Entry 7D7F (electron microscopy, 3.10 A resolution); this record covers chains D and A of the 4 polymer chains in the assembly.

Chain D:
Molecule: Polycystic kidney disease 2-like 1 protein
Organism: Mus musculus
UniProtKB: A2A259 (PK2L1_MOUSE); residues 64-629 here = UniProt positions 64-629
Chain sequence (604 residues; row label = number of the first residue in the row):
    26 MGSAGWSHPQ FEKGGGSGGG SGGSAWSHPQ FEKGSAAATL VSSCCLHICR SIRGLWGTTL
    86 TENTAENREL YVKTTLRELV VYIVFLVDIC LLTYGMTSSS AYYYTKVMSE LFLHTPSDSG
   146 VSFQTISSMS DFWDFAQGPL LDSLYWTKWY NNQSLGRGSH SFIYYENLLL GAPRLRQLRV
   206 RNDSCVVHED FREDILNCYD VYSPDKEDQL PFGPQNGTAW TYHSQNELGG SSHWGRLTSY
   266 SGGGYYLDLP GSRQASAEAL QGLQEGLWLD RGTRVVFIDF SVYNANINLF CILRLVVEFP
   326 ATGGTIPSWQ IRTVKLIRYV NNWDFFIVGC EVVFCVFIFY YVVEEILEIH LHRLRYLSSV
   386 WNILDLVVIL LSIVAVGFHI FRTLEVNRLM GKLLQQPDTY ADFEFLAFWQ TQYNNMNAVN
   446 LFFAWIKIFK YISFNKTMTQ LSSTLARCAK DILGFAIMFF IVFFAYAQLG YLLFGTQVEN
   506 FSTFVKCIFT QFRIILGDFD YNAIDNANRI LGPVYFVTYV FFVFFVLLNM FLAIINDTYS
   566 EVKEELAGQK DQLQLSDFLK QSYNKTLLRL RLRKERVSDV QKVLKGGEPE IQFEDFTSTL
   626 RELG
Not modelled in the structure: 26-93, 174-182, 574-629
Sequence notes: initiating methionine (26); expression tag (27-63)
Covalent attachments: N-acetylglucosamine (NAG) linked to Asn207, Asn241
Metal / ion sites: Ca2+ site 1: Glu370, Glu373, Asn387; Ca2+ site 2 near Leu521 (its only coordinating residue here)
What the authors report for this chain:
  - Ca2+ coordination: Leu521
  - contacts within the chain: Asn313-Arg343

Chain A:
Molecule: Polycystic kidney disease protein 1-like 3
Organism: Mus musculus
UniProtKB: Q2EG98 (PK1L3_MOUSE); residues 1632-2150 here correspond to UniProt positions 1642-2160 (UniProt number = residue number + 10)
Chain sequence (551 residues; row label = number of the first residue in the row):
  1600 MGSAGDYKDH DGDYKDHDID YKDDDDKGSA AAPIYTAPAM NNLAKPTRKA WKKQLSKLTG
  1660 GTLVQILFLT LLMTTVYSAK DSSRFFLHRA IWKRFSHRFS EIKTVEDFYP WANGTLLPNL
  1720 YGDYRGFITD GNSFLLGNVL IRQTRIPNDI FFPGSLHKQM KSPPQHQEDR ENYGAGWVPP
  1780 DTNITKVDSI WHYQNQESLG GYPIQGELAT YSGGGYVVRL GRNHSAATRV LQHLEQRRWL
  1840 DHCTKALFVE FTVFNANVNL LCAVTLILES SGVGTFLTSL QLDSLTSLQS SERGFAWIVS
  1900 QVVYYLLVCY YAFIQGCRLK RQRLAFFTRK RNLLDTSIVL ISFSILGLSM QSLSLLHKKM
  1960 QQYHCDRDRF ISFYEALRVN SAVTHLRGFL LLFATVRVWD LLRHHAQLQV INKTLSKAWD
  2020 EVLGFILIIV VLLSSYAMTF NLLFGWSISD YQSFFRSIVT VVGLLMGTSK HKEVIALYPI
  2080 LGSLLVLSSI ILMGLVIINL FVSAILIAFG KERKACEKEA TLTDMLLQKL SSLLGIRLHQ
  2140 NPSEEHADNT G
Not modelled in the structure: 1600-1663, 2110-2150
Sequence notes: initiating methionine (1600); expression tag (1601-1631)
Covalent attachments: N-acetylglucosamine (NAG) linked to Asn1712, Asn1822
What the authors report for this chain:
  - conformationally variable residues (side-chain flip): Lys2069

How chain D and chain A interact:
Contacting residue pairs (61):
  Thr118(D) with Leu2041(A)
  Tyr119(D) with Met2037(A); Asn2040(A), hydrogen bond; Leu2041(A), hydrophobic
  Thr122(D) with Leu2041(A)
  Ala126(D) with Trp2045(A)
  Tyr127(D) with Trp2045(A); Ser2046(A); Ser2048(A); Gln2051(A)
  Tyr128(D) with Glu1806(A)
  Val132(D) with Thr1874(A)
  Tyr189(D) with Lys1702(A); Thr1703(A); Gly1873(A)
  Tyr190(D) with Glu1705(A)
  Glu191(D) with Gly1871(A); Gly1873(A)
  Asn192(D) with Val1872(A)
  Leu193(D) with His1756(A)
  Tyr308(D) with Met1759(A)
  Asn309(D) with Val1872(A)
  Ala310(D) with Met1759(A), hydrophobic
  Arg343(D) with Met1759(A); Lys1760(A), hydrogen bond (side chain-backbone)
  Asn440(D) with Leu2042(A); Tyr2077(A)
  Ala443(D) with Leu2041(A), hydrophobic; Leu2042(A), hydrophobic
  Leu446(D) with Met2037(A), hydrophobic; Leu2041(A), hydrophobic
  Phe447(D) with Thr2038(A)
  Trp450(D) with Val2030(A), hydrophobic; Ser2034(A); Met2037(A)
  Ile453(D) with Val2030(A), hydrophobic
  Phe459(D) with Gly2023(A); Leu2026(A), hydrophobic; Ile2027(A), hydrophobic
  Lys461(D) with Asp2019(A), salt bridge; Glu2020(A)
  Thr462(D) with Phe2024(A); Ile2027(A)
  Gln465(D) with Asn2098(A), hydrogen bond (backbone-side chain)
  Leu466(D) with Leu2094(A), hydrophobic; Asn2098(A)
  Thr469(D) with Asn2098(A)
  Leu470(D) with Leu2094(A), hydrophobic
  Phe517(D) with Ser2082(A)
  Arg518(D) with His2070(A)
  Leu521(D) with Val2085(A), hydrophobic; Ile2089(A), hydrophobic
  Gly522(D) with Lys2069(A)
  Asp523(D) with Lys2069(A), salt bridge; His2070(A)
  Phe556(D) with Phe2100(A), hydrophobic
  Ile559(D) with Ile2097(A), hydrophobic; Val2101(A), hydrophobic
  Thr563(D) with Val2101(A); Ile2104(A)
  Tyr564(D) with Ile2104(A), hydrophobic
Interface residues without a listed pair, chain D (56 interface residues in all): Leu95, Cys115, Tyr129, Thr130, Glu135, Phe187, Asn311, Ile312, Ile336, Leu419, Thr436, Asn439, Val444, Ile451, Phe454, Phe514, Ile560, Val567
Interface residues without a listed pair, chain A (58 interface residues in all): Pro1752, Lys1757, Ser1761, Pro1762, Leu1807, Lys2016, Leu2022, Ser2033, Tyr2035, Gly2044, Ile2047, Lys2071, Ile2074, Pro2078, Leu2080, Val2095, Leu2105, Phe2108
The authors on this interface:
  - specific contacts: Arg343(D)-Ser1761(A), Phe447(D)-Tyr2035(A)

In short:
56 residues of chain D face 58 of chain A across their interface; the contacts include 3 hydrogen bonds and 2
salt bridges. Among the polar pairs are Lys461(D)-Asp2019(A), Asp523(D)-Lys2069(A) and Tyr119(D)-Asn2040(A).
The paper describes contacts between Arg343(D) and Ser1761(A) and Phe447(D) and Tyr2035(A). The paper reports
Ca2+ coordination by Leu521(D); conformational variability at Lys2069(A).
Chain D is Polycystic kidney disease 2-like 1 protein and chain A is Polycystic kidney disease protein 1-like
3, both from Mus musculus; the structure, Structure of PKD1L3-CTD/PKD2L1 in calcium-bound state, was
determined by electron microscopy (same publication as 7D7E).
